PDB entry 3I2O | X-ray diffraction, 1.70 A resolution | chains A and B

Chain A:
Molecule: Alpha-ketoglutarate-dependent dioxygenase alkB
From: Escherichia coli
Notes: EC 1.14.11.-
Reference sequence: P05050 (ALKB_ECOLI); numbering as in UniProt (aligned over 12-216)
Amino-acid sequence (211 residues; row label = number of the first residue in the row):
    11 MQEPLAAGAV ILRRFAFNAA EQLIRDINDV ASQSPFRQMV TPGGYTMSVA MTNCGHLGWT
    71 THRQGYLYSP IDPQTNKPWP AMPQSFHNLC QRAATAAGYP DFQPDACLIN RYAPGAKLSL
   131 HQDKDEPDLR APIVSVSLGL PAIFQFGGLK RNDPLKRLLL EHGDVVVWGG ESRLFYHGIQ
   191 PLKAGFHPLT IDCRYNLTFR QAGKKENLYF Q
Not modelled in the structure: 11-14, 214-221
UniProt features mapped onto this chain:
  - binding site (substrate): Trp69, Tyr76 to Tyr78, Asp135, Arg161
  - binding site (2-oxoglutarate): Asn120 to Tyr122, Arg204 to Arg210
  - binding site (Fe cation): His131, Asp133, His187
  - mutagenesis: Thr51 (T51A: Slightly reduced activity towards single-stranded DNA containing 1-methyladenine. Reduces affinity for undamaged DNA), Trp69 (W69A: Abolishes activity towards single-stranded DNA containing 1-methyladenine), Tyr76 (Y76A: Reduces affinity for damaged DNA and activity towards single-stranded DNA containing 1-methyladenine), Asp135 (D135A: Abolishes activity towards single-stranded DNA containing 1-methyladenine. Alters substrate specificity, so that the enzyme gains activity towards single-stranded DNA containing 1-methylguanine), Arg161 (R161A: No effect on enzyme activity. Decreases affinity for damaged DNA)
Small-molecule neighbours:
  - 2-oxoglutaric acid (AKG): Met61, Leu118, Asn120, Tyr122, Leu128, His131, Asp133, Ser145, Phe154, Leu170, His187, Ile189, Arg204, Asn206, Arg210
  - Fe2+ (FE2): His131, Asp133, His187
From the paper describing this entry:
  - binding site for the 3-nt DNA strand (chain B): Trp69, His131
  - binding site for the 3-nt DNA strand (chain B): Gln132, Asp135 (citing earlier work)

Chain B:
Molecule: 3-nt DNA strand
Sequence (3 nucleotides; each row starts with the number of its first residue):
   501 TXT
Modified residues: MA7 (1N-methyladenosine-5'-monophosphate) at position 502

Chain A / chain B interface:
Pairs across the interface (23; chain A residue first):
  Thr51(A) with MA7_502(B), sugar contact; DT503(B), sugar contact
  Tyr55(A) with DT501(B), base contact; DT503(B), phosphate contact
  Thr56(A) with DT503(B), phosphate contact
  Met57(A) with MA7_502(B), phosphate contact; DT503(B), phosphate contact
  Ser58(A) with DT503(B), phosphate contact
  Met61(A) with MA7_502(B), base contact
  Trp69(A) with MA7_502(B), base contact
  Tyr76(A) with DT501(B), phosphate contact; MA7_502(B), hydrogen bond to the phosphate
  Leu118(A) with MA7_502(B), base contact
  Leu128(A) with MA7_502(B), sugar contact; DT503(B), phosphate contact
  Ser129(A) with MA7_502(B), sugar contact; DT503(B), hydrogen bond to the phosphate
  Leu130(A) with MA7_502(B), sugar contact
  His131(A) with MA7_502(B), base contact
  Gln132(A) with MA7_502(B), base contact
  Asp133(A) with MA7_502(B), base contact
  Asp135(A) with MA7_502(B), base contact
  Arg210(A) with MA7_502(B), base contact
Other interface residues (no listed pair), chain A (19 interface residues in all): Pro52, Lys127

Summary:
19 residues of chain A and 3 residues of chain B are in contact; the contacts include 2 hydrogen bonds. Among
the polar pairs are Tyr76(A)-MA7_502(B) and Ser129(A)-DT503(B). Bound to chain A: 2-oxoglutaric acid and Fe2+.
The paper reports a binding site for the 3-nt DNA strand (chain B) at Trp69(A), His131(A) and Gln132(A) among
others.
Here chain A is Alpha-ketoglutarate-dependent dioxygenase alkB (Escherichia coli) and chain B is a 3-nt DNA
strand. Entry 3I2O (Crystal Structure of AlkB in complex with Fe(II), 2-oxoglutarate and methylated
trinucleotide T-meA-T) was determined by X-ray diffraction (same publication as 3I3M and 3I49).
